Entry 6XKT (electron microscopy, 3.75 A resolution); this record covers chains Q and R of the 6 polymer chains in the assembly.

Chain Q:
Protein: Cytochrome c1
Source organism: Rhodobacter capsulatus (strain ATCC BAA-309 / NBRC 16581 / SB1003)
Reference sequence: D5ANZ4 (CY1_RHOCB); residues -20 to 258 here correspond to UniProt positions 1-279 (UniProt number = residue number + 21)
Chain sequence (279 residues; numbered -20 to 258; the number before each row is that of its first residue; numbers below 1 keep their minus sign (Met-20 is residue -20)):
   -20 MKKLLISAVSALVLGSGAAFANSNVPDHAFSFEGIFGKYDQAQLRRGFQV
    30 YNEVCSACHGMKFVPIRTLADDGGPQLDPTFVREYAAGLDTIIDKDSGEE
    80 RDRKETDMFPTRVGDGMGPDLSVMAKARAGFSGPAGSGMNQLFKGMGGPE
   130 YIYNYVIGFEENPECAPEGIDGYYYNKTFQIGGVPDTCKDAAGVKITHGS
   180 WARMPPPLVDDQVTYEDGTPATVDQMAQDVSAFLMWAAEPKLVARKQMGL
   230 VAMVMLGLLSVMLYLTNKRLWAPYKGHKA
Not modelled in the structure: -20 to 4, 108-125, 258
Covalent attachments: heme c (HEC) linked to Cys34, Cys37
Bound ions: heme c Fe: His38, Met183
Small-molecule neighbours: heme c (HEC): Val33, His38, Gly95, Met96, Gly97, Pro98, Leu100, Met103, Arg107, Tyr130, Ile131, Tyr134, Val135, Phe158, Ala181, Arg182, Met183, Pro184, Pro186, Leu187, Val209
Curated features (UniProtKB/Swiss-Prot):
  - binding site (heme c): Cys34, Cys37, His38, Met183

Chain R:
Protein: Ubiquinol-cytochrome c reductase iron-sulfur subunit
Source organism: Rhodobacter capsulatus (strain ATCC BAA-309 / NBRC 16581 / SB1003)
Notes: EC 7.1.1.8
Reference sequence: D5ANZ2 (UCRI_RHOCB); residue numbers follow UniProt; this construct covers 1-191
Chain sequence (191 residues; each row starts with the number of its first residue):
     1 MSHAEDNAGTRRDFLYHATAATGVVVTGAAVWPLINQMNASADVKAMASI
    51 FVDVSAVEVGTQLTVKWRGKPVFIRRRDEKDIELARSVPLGALRDTSAEN
   101 ANKPGAEATDENRTLPAFDGTNTGEWLVMLGVCTHLGCVPMGDKSGDFGG
   151 WFCPCHGSHYDSAGRIRKGPAPRNLDIPVAAFVDETTIKLG
Not modelled in the structure: 1-10
Cystine bridges: Cys138-Cys155
Bound ions: 2Fe-2S cluster Fe: Cys133, His135, Cys153, His156
Small-molecule neighbours: 2Fe-2S cluster (FES): Cys133, His135, Leu136, Gly137, Cys138, Cys153, Cys155, His156, Ser158
Curated features (UniProtKB/Swiss-Prot):
  - binding site ([2Fe-2S] cluster): Cys133, His135, Cys153, His156

How chain Q and chain R interact:
Contacting residue pairs (11):
  Tyr152(Q) - Cys153(R)  hydrogen bond (side chain-backbone)
  Tyr152(Q) - Pro154(R)  hydrogen bond (side chain-backbone)
  Tyr152(Q) - Cys155(R)
  Tyr152(Q) - His156(R)  hydrogen bond (side chain-backbone)
  Tyr152(Q) - Gly157(R)  hydrogen bond (side chain-backbone)
  Ile160(Q) - His156(R)
  Gly162(Q) - Pro170(R)
  Asp165(Q) - Lys168(R)  salt bridge
  Lys168(Q) - Arg94(R)
  Arg182(Q) - Pro154(R)  hydrogen bond (side chain-backbone)
  Arg182(Q) - Cys155(R)
Also at the interface, not in a pair above, chain Q (7 interface residues in all): Gly161
Also at the interface, not in a pair above, chain R (12 interface residues in all): His135, Leu136, Phe152, Gly169

Summary:
Chain Q and chain R form an interface of 7 and 12 residues respectively, with 5 hydrogen bonds and 1 salt
bridge. Polar pairs include Asp165(Q)-Lys168(R), Tyr152(Q)-Cys153(R) and Tyr152(Q)-Pro154(R). Bound to chain
R: 2Fe-2S cluster. Heme c is covalently linked to Cys34(Q).
Here chain Q is Cytochrome c1 and chain R is Ubiquinol-cytochrome c reductase iron-sulfur subunit, both from
Rhodobacter capsulatus (strain ATCC BAA-309 / NBRC 16581 / SB1003). Entry 6XKT (R. capsulatus cyt bc1 with
both FeS proteins in c position (CIII2 c-c)) was determined by electron microscopy (same publication as 6XI0,
6XKU, 6XKV, 6XKW, 6XKX and 6XKZ).
